Entry 6WER (X-ray diffraction, 3.96 A resolution); this record covers chains E and F of the 6 polymer chains in the assembly.

Chain E:
Protein: 2B7 Fab heavy chain
From: Mus musculus
Notes: antibody fragment or engineered binder
Amino-acid sequence (268 residues; numbered -18 to 248 plus 1 insertion-coded residue; the number before each row is that of its first residue; numbers below 1 keep their minus sign (Met-18 is residue -18)):
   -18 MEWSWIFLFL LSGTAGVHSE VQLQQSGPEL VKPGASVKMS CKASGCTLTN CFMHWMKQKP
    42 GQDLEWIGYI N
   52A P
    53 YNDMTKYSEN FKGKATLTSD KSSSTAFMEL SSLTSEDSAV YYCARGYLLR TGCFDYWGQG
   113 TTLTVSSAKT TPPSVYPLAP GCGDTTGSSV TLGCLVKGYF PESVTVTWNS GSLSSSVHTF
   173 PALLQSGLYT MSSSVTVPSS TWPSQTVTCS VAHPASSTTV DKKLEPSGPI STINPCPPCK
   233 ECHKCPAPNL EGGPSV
Disordered / not traced: -18 to 0, 133-134, 164-166, 220-248
Disulfide bonds: Cys22-Cys95, Cys27-Cys32, Cys146-Cys201

Chain F:
Protein: 2B7 Fab light chain
From: Mus musculus
Notes: antibody fragment or engineered binder
Amino-acid sequence (238 residues; numbered -19 to 218; the number before each row is that of its first residue; numbers below 1 keep their minus sign (Met-19 is residue -19)):
   -19 METDTLLLWV LLLWVPGSTG NIVLTQSPAS LAVSLGQRAT ISCRASESVD SYGYSFMHWY
    41 QQKPGQPPKV LIYLASNLES GVPARFSGSG SRTDFTLTID PVEADDAATY YCQQNNENPL
   101 TFGAGTKLEL KRADAAPTVS IFPPSSEQLT SGGASVVCFL NNFYPKDINV KWKIDGSERQ
   161 NGVLNSWTDQ DSKDSTYSMS STLTLTKDEY ERHNSYTCEA THKTSTSPIV KSFNRNEC
Disordered / not traced: -19 to 0, 216-218
Disulfide bonds: Cys23-Cys92, Cys138-Cys198

Interface between chain E and chain F:
Residue-residue contacts (64; chain E residue first):
  His35(E) with Leu100(F)
  Met37(E) with Phe102(F), hydrophobic
  Gln39(E) with Gln42(F); Tyr91(F)
  Leu45(E) with Tyr91(F), hydrophobic; Phe102(F), hydrophobic
  Trp47(E) with Asn98(F); Pro99(F), hydrophobic; Leu100(F)
  Lys58(E) with Asn98(F)
  Tyr94(E) with Gln42(F); Gln46(F)
  Leu101(E) with Asn95(F); Asn96(F); Glu97(F); Asn98(F)
  Arg102(E) with Ser31(F); Tyr32(F); Phe36(F); Asn95(F); Asn96(F), hydrogen bond (side chain-backbone); Glu97(F)
  Thr103(E) with Asn95(F), hydrogen bond (backbone-side chain)
  Gly104(E) with His38(F), hydrogen bond (backbone-side chain); Asn95(F), hydrogen bond (backbone-side chain)
  Cys105(E) with His38(F); Tyr40(F); Tyr53(F), hydrophobic
  Phe106(E) with Tyr40(F), hydrogen bond (backbone-side chain); Val50(F); Leu100(F), hydrophobic; Phe102(F), hydrophobic
  Asp107(E) with Val50(F)
  Trp109(E) with Pro47(F), hydrophobic; Pro48(F)
  Gly110(E) with Pro47(F)
  Gln111(E) with Pro47(F)
  Tyr128(E) with Ser125(F); Gln128(F)
  Pro129(E) with Ser125(F)
  Leu130(E) with Phe122(F); Phe139(F), hydrophobic
  Ala131(E) with Phe122(F)
  Pro132(E) with Phe122(F)
  Thr143(E) with Asn141(F)
  Val169(E) with Asp171(F)
  His170(E) with Asn142(F), hydrogen bond; Asp171(F), salt bridge; Ser178(F)
  Thr171(E) with Thr168(F)
  Phe172(E) with Asn141(F); Thr168(F); Ser178(F); Met179(F); Ser180(F)
  Pro173(E) with Ser166(F), hydrogen bond (backbone-side chain); Trp167(F)
  Leu175(E) with Asn165(F); Ser166(F)
  Leu176(E) with Leu164(F)
  Gln177(E) with Leu164(F)
  Ser184(E) with Phe139(F); Ser180(F), hydrogen bond
  Ser186(E) with Asn141(F)
Also at the interface, not in a pair above, chain E (39 interface residues in all): Gln43, Asp44, Ser60, Gly145, Lys149, Lys214
Also at the interface, not in a pair above, chain F (42 interface residues in all): Gly45, Gln93, Gly103, Ala104, Glu127, Ser131, Ser135, Thr184

Summary:
39 residues of chain E and 42 residues of chain F are in contact; the contacts include 8 hydrogen bonds and 1
salt bridge. Among the polar pairs are His170(E)-Asp171(F), Arg102(E)-Asn96(F) and Thr103(E)-Asn95(F).
Chain E is 2B7 Fab heavy chain and chain F is 2B7 Fab light chain, both from Mus musculus; the structure,
DENV2 NS1 in complex with neutralizing 2B7 Fab fragment, was determined by X-ray diffraction together with
6WEQ and 7K93 from the same study.
